Entry 3JRI (X-ray diffraction, 3.11 A resolution); this record covers chains A and D of the 4 polymer chains in the assembly.

Chain A:
Molecule: DNA-binding protein fis
From: Escherichia coli
UniProt: P0A6R3 (FIS_ECOLI); residue numbers follow UniProt; this construct covers 1-98
Chain sequence (98 residues; numbered 1 to 98; the number before each row is that of its first residue):
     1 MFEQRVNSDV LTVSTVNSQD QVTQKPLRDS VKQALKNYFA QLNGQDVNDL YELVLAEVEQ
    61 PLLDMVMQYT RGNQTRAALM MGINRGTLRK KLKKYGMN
Disordered / not traced: 1-7
UniProt features mapped onto this chain:
  - DNA-binding region: Gln-74 to Lys-93 (H-T-H motif)
  - region: Asn-17 to Gly-44 (Required for the stimulation of HIN-mediated recombination)

Chain D:
Molecule: 27-nt DNA strand
Sequence (27 nucleotides; row label = number of the first residue in the row):
     1 AAATTTGCTA CAAATTACAA CAAATTT

Interface between chain A and chain D:
Residue-residue contacts - 11 pairs, chain A then chain D:
  Gly-72(A) / DT6(D)  phosphate contact
  Asn-73(A) / DT5(D)  hydrogen bond to the phosphate
  Asn-73(A) / DT6(D)  phosphate contact
  Gln-74(A) / DT6(D)  hydrogen bond to the phosphate
  Gln-74(A) / DG7(D)  hydrogen bond to the phosphate
  Thr-75(A) / DT5(D)  sugar contact
  Thr-75(A) / DT6(D)  hydrogen bond to the phosphate
  Arg-85(A) / DT6(D)  base contact
  Arg-85(A) / DG7(D)  hydrogen bond to the base
  Arg-89(A) / DT6(D)  sugar contact
  Arg-89(A) / DG7(D)  salt bridge to the phosphate
Also at the interface, not in a pair above, chain A (7 interface residues in all): Arg-76
Also at the interface, not in a pair above, chain D (4 interface residues in all): DC8

Summary:
The interface between chain A and chain D involves 7 residues on one side and 4 on the other; the contacts
include 5 hydrogen bonds and 1 salt bridge. Polar contacts include Arg-85(A)/DG7(D), Asn-73(A)/DT5(D) and
Gln-74(A)/DT6(D).
Chain A is DNA-binding protein fis (Escherichia coli) and chain D is a 27-nt DNA strand; the structure,
Crystal structure of Fis bound to 27 bp non consensus sequence DNA F23, was determined by X-ray diffraction
together with 3IV5, 3JR9, 3JRA, 3JRB, 3JRC, 3JRD and 4 further entries from the same study.
